4BBL - chains K and Z of the 26 polymer chains in the assembly; structure by electron microscopy, 18.00 A resolution (very low resolution: no residue pairs are listed; an interface is given only as per-side residue counts).

Chain K:
Molecule: Nucleoprotein
Source organism: Influenza A virus
UniProtKB: P15682 (NCAP_I33A0); numbering as in UniProt (aligned over 8-498)
Amino-acid sequence (499 residues; numbered 8 to 506; the number before each row is that of its first residue):
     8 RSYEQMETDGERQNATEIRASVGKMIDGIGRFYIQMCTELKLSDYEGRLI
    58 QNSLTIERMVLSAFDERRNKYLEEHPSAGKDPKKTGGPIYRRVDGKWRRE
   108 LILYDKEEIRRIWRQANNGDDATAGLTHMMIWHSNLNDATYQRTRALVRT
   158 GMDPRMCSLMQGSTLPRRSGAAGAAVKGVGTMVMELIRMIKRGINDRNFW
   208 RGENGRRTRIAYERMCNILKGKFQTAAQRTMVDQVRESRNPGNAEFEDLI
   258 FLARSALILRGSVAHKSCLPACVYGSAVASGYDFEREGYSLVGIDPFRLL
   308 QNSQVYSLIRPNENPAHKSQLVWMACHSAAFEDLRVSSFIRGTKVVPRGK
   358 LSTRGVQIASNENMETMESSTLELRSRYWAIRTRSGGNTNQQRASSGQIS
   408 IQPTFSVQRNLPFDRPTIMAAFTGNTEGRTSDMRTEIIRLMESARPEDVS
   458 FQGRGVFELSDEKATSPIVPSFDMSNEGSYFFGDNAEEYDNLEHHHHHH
Unresolved in the structure: 8-20, 73-91, 203-212, 397-404, 420-437, 490-506
Differences from the reference sequence: expression tag (499-506); conflict Asp34 (Gly in P15682), Arg105 (Met in P15682), Thr237 (Ala in P15682), Ser283 (Pro in P15682), Thr472 (Ala in P15682)
Curated features (UniProtKB/Swiss-Prot):
  - motif: Lys198 to Arg216 (Bipartite nuclear localization signal)

Chain Z:
Molecule: 308-nt RNA strand
Source organism: Influenza A virus
Sequence (308 nucleotides; each row starts with the number of its first residue):
     1 UUUUUUUUUUUUUUUUUUUUUUUUUUUUUUUUUUUUUUUUUUUUUUUUUU
    51 UUUUUUUUUUUUUUUUUUUUUUUUUUUUUUUUUUUUUUUUUUUUUUUUUU
   101 UUUUUUUUUUUUUUUUUUUUUUUUUUUUUUUUUUUUUUUUUUUUUUUUUU
   151 UUUUUUUUUUUUUUUUUUUUUUUUUUUUUUUUUUUUUUUUUUUUUUUUUU
   201 UUUUUUUUUUUUUUUUUUUUUUUUUUUUUUUUUUUUUUUUUUUUUUUUUU
   251 UUUUUUUUUUUUUUUUUUUUUUUUUUUUUUUUUUUUUUUUUUUUUUUUUU
   301 UUUUUUUU

Chain K / chain Z interface:
At this resolution (18 A) residue pairs are not listed: 20 residues of chain K and 18 of chain Z lie at the interface.

In short:
Chain K and chain Z form an interface of 20 and 18 residues respectively.
Here chain K is Nucleoprotein and chain Z is a 308-nt RNA strand, both from Influenza A virus. Entry 4BBL
(Cryo-electron microscopy reconstruction of the helical part of influenza A virus ribonucleoprotein isolated
from virions) was determined by electron microscopy.
